PDB entry 9NA4 | X-ray diffraction, 2.33 A resolution | chain A

# Chain A
Name: Interleukin-1 receptor-associated kinase 4
Organism: Homo sapiens
Notes: EC 2.7.11.1; fragment: kinase domain
UniProtKB: Q9NWZ3 (IRAK4_HUMAN); residue numbers follow UniProt; this construct covers 160-460
Sequence (304 residues; row label = number of the first residue in the row):
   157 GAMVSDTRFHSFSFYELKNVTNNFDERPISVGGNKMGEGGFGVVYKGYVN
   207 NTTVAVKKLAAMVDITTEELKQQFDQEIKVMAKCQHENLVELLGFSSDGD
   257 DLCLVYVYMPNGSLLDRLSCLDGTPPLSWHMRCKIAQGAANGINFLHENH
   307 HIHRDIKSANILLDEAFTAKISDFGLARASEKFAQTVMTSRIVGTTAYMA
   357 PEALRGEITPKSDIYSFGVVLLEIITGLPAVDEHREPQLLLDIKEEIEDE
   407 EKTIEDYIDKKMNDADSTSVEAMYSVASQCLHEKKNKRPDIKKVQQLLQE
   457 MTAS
Not modelled in the structure: 157-163, 216-220, 254-256, 337-341, 460
Modified / non-standard residues: Thr-342 (phosphothreonine; TPO); Thr-345 (phosphothreonine; TPO); Ser-346 (phosphoserine; SEP)
Construct notes: expression tag (157-159)
Curated features (UniProtKB/Swiss-Prot):
  - active site: Asp-311 (Proton acceptor)
  - binding site (ATP): Met-192 to Val-200, Lys-213, Lys-313 to Asn-316, Asp-329
  - modified residue: Thr-342 (Phosphothreonine), Thr-345 (Phosphothreonine), Ser-346 (Phosphoserine)
  - natural variant: Gly-298 (G298D: In IMD67)
  - mutagenesis: Lys-213 (K213A: Loss of kinase activity)

# In short
From UniProt: active-site residue Asp-311, 15 ATP-binding residues and one mutagenesis site.
Chain A is Interleukin-1 receptor-associated kinase 4 (Homo sapiens); the structure, IRAK4 in Complex with
Compound 18, was determined by X-ray diffraction (same publication as 9NA2, 9NA3, 9NA5 and 9NA6).
